PDB entry 1NQ5 | X-ray diffraction, 2.11 A resolution | chains O and Q

[Chain O (and Q)]
Name: Glyceraldehyde 3-phosphate dehydrogenase
From: Geobacillus stearothermophilus
Notes: EC 1.2.1.12; chain Q of this document is another copy of the same molecule, construct and numbering; everything in this record applies to it too
UniProtKB: P00362 (G3P_BACST); the construct lacks a stretch of the UniProt sequence and is renumbered around it, so the offset changes along the chain: 0-34 = UniProt 1-35; 36-122 = UniProt 36-122; 123-138 = UniProt 124-139; 139-188 = UniProt 141-190; 1 more segments
Amino-acid sequence (334 residues; row label = number of the first residue in the row; note: 2 numbers in that range are skipped by the numbering (no residue carries them; nothing is unmodelled there); numbering starts at 0):
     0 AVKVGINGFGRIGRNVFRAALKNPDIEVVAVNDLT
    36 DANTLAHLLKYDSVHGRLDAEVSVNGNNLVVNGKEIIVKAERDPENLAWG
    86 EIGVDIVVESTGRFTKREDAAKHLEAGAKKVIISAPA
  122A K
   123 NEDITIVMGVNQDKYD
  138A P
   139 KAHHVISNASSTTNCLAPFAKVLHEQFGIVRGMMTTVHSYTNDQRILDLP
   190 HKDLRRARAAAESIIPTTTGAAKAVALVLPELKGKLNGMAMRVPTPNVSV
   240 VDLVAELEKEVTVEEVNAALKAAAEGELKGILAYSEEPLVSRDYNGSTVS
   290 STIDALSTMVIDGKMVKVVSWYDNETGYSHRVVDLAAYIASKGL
Construct notes: engineered mutation Ser149 (Cys151 in P00362)
Curated features (UniProtKB/Swiss-Prot):
  - binding site (D-glyceraldehyde 3-phosphate): Ser149, Thr151
Residues lining bound ligands: NAD (nicotinamide-adenine-dinucleotide): Asn6, Gly7, Phe8, Gly9, Arg10, Ile11, Gly12, Asn31, Asp32, Leu33, Glu76, Arg77, Ser95, Thr96, Gly97, Arg98, Phe99, Thr100, Ser119, Ala120, Ser149, His176, Thr179, Asn180, Asn313, Glu314, Tyr317
What the authors report for this chain:
  - mutagenesis - C149S: decreased catalytic activity
  - conformationally variable residues (loop rearrangement): Thr206 to Ala210
  - binding site for sulfate ion: Thr179, Arg231
  - catalytic residues: His176 (proposed by the authors, not directly observed)

[Interface between chain O and chain Q]
Contacting residue pairs (17; chain O residue first):
  His42(O) with Pro277(Q); Leu278(Q)
  Tyr46(O) with Glu276(Q), hydrogen bond; Leu278(Q), hydrophobic; Asp282(Q)
  Ser48(O) with Arg281(Q)
  Arg52(O) with Leu278(Q)
  Glu276(O) with Lys45(Q), salt bridge; Tyr46(Q), hydrogen bond
  Pro277(O) with His42(Q)
  Leu278(O) with Tyr46(Q), hydrophobic; Arg52(Q)
  Arg281(O) with Ser48(Q); Arg281(Q)
  Asp282(O) with Tyr46(Q); Arg52(Q), hydrogen bond (backbone-side chain)
  Tyr283(O) with Arg52(Q)
Interface residues without a listed pair, chain O (11 interface residues in all): Asp47
Interface residues without a listed pair, chain Q (11 interface residues in all): Val279

[In short]
The chain O/chain Q interface involves 11 residues from each chain; the contacts include 3 hydrogen bonds and
1 salt bridge. Polar pairs include Glu276(O)-Lys45(Q), Tyr46(O)-Glu276(Q) and Asp282(O)-Arg52(Q). Chain O
binds NAD. From the paper: the catalytic residue His176(O); C149S of chain O reduces catalytic activity.
Chain O and chain Q are both Glyceraldehyde 3-phosphate dehydrogenase (Geobacillus stearothermophilus); the
structure, Glyceraldehyde-3-Phosphate Dehydrogenase Mutant With Cys 149 Replaced By Ser Complexed With Nad+,
was determined by X-ray diffraction, deposited together with 1NPT, 1NQA and 1NQO.
